Entry 1XTU (X-ray diffraction, 2.80 A resolution); this record covers chains A and H of the 4 polymer chains in the assembly.

# Chain A (and H)
Name: Probable uracil phosphoribosyltransferase
Source organism: Sulfolobus solfataricus
Notes: EC 2.4.2.9; chain H of this document is another copy of the same molecule, construct and numbering; everything in this record applies to it too
Reference sequence: Q980Q4 (UPP_SULSO); residue numbers follow UniProt; this construct covers 1-216
Chain sequence (216 residues; numbered 1 to 216; the number before each row is that of its first residue):
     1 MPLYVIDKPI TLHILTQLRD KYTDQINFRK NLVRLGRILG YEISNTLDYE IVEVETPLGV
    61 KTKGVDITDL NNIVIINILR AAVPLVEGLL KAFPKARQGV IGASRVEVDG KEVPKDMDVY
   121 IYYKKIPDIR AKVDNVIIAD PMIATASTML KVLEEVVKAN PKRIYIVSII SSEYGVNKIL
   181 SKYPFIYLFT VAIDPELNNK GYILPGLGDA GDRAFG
Unresolved in the structure: 1
Residues lining bound ligands:
  - CTP (cytidine-5'-triphosphate), molecule 1: Ile26, Arg29, Lys30, Val33, Arg37, Glu87, Lys91
  - CTP, molecule 2: Glu87, Leu90, Lys91, Phe93, Pro94, Lys95, Ala96, Gln98
  - uridine-5'-monophosphate (U5P): Arg105, Glu107, Met117, Asp140, Met142, Ile143, Ala144, Thr145, Ala146, Ser147, Thr148, Gly201, Tyr202, Ile203, Gly208, Asp209, Ala210, Gly211
Curated features (UniProtKB/Swiss-Prot):
  - binding site (CTP): Arg29, Lys30, Arg37, Glu87 to Ala96
  - binding site (GTP): Lys30 to Arg34
  - binding site (5-phospho-alpha-D-ribose 1-diphosphate): Arg80, Arg105, Asp140 to Thr148, Asp209
  - binding site (uracil): Ile203, Gly208 to Ala210

# Chain A / chain H interface
Pairs across the interface - 43 pairs, chain A then chain H:
  Gln25(A) with Arg97(H); Gln98(H), hydrogen bond (side chain-backbone); Pro127(H)
  Ile26(A) with Lys95(H); Ala96(H)
  Arg29(A) with Ala96(H), hydrogen bond (side chain-backbone); Gln98(H), hydrogen bond
  Arg80(A) with Tyr123(H)
  Val83(A) with Val83(H), hydrophobic
  Glu87(A) with Glu87(H)
  Lys95(A) with Ile26(H)
  Ala96(A) with Ile26(H); Arg29(H), hydrogen bond (backbone-side chain)
  Arg97(A) with Gln25(H)
  Gln98(A) with Gln25(H), hydrogen bond (backbone-side chain); Arg29(H), hydrogen bond; Ala214(H); Phe215(H)
  Gly99(A) with Phe215(H)
  Val100(A) with Phe215(H), hydrophobic
  Tyr122(A) with Tyr122(H), hydrophobic
  Tyr123(A) with Arg80(H); Gly211(H)
  Lys125(A) with Gly211(H); Asp212(H), salt bridge; Phe215(H); Gly216(H)
  Ile126(A) with Phe215(H)
  Pro127(A) with Gln25(H); Phe215(H); Gly216(H)
  Gly211(A) with Tyr123(H); Lys125(H)
  Asp212(A) with Lys125(H), salt bridge
  Ala214(A) with Gln98(H)
  Phe215(A) with Gln98(H); Gly99(H); Val100(H), hydrophobic; Lys125(H); Ile126(H); Pro127(H)
  Gly216(A) with Lys125(H); Pro127(H)
Other interface residues (no listed pair), chain A (26 interface residues in all): Lys30, Leu79, Pro94, Asp209
Other interface residues (no listed pair), chain H (26 interface residues in all): Lys30, Leu79, Pro94, Asp209

# Summary
The chain A/chain H interface involves 26 residues from each chain; the contacts include 6 hydrogen bonds and
2 salt bridges. Polar contacts include Lys125(A)-Asp212(H), Gln25(A)-Gln98(H) and Arg29(A)-Ala96(H). Chain A
binds uridine-5'-monophosphate and CTP.
Both chains are Probable uracil phosphoribosyltransferase (Sulfolobus solfataricus). Entry 1XTU (Sulfolobus
solfataricus uracil phosphoribosyltransferase in complex with uridine 5'-monophosphate (UMP) and cytidine
5'-triphosphate (CTP)) was determined by X-ray diffraction (same publication as 1XTT and 1XTV).
